4Y78 - chains O and U of the 34 polymer chains in the assembly; structure by X-ray diffraction, 2.80 A resolution.

== Chain O ==
Name: Proteasome subunit alpha type-2
Source organism: Saccharomyces cerevisiae (strain ATCC 204508 / S288c)
Notes: EC 3.4.25.1
Reference sequence: P23639 (PSA2_YEAST); numbering as in UniProt (aligned over 1-250)
Sequence (250 residues; row label = number of the first residue in the row):
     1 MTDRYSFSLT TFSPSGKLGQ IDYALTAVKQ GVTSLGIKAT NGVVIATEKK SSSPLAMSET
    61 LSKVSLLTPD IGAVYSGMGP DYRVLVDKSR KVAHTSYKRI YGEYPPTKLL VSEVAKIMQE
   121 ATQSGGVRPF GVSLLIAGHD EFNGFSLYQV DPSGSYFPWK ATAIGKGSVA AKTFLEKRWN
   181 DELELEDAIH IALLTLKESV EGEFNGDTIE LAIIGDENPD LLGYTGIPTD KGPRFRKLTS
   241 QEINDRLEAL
Swiss-Prot annotation at these positions:
  - cross-link: Lys108 (Glycyl lysine isopeptide (Lys-Gly) (interchain with G-Cter in ubiquitin))

== Chain U ==
Name: Proteasome subunit alpha type-1
Source organism: Saccharomyces cerevisiae (strain ATCC 204508 / S288c)
Notes: EC 3.4.25.1
Reference sequence: P21243 (PSA1_YEAST); residues -8 to 243 here correspond to UniProt positions 1-252 (UniProt number = residue number + 9)
Sequence (252 residues; numbered -8 to 243; the number before each row is that of its first residue; numbers below 1 keep their minus sign (Met-8 is residue -8)):
    -8 MSGAAAASAA GYDRHITIFS PEGRLYQVEY AFKATNQTNI NSLAVRGKDC TVVISQKKVP
    52 DKLLDPTTVS YIFCISRTIG MVVNGPIPDA RNAALRAKAE AAEFRYKYGY DMPCDVLAKR
   112 MANLSQIYTQ RAYMRPLGVI LTFVSVDEEL GPSIYKTDPA GYYVGYKATA TGPKQQEITT
   172 NLENHFKKSK IDHINEESWE KVVEFAITHM IDALGTEFSK NDLEVGVATK DKFFTLSAEN
   232 IEERLVAIAE QD
Not modelled in the structure: -8 to 1, 243

== Interface between chain O and chain U ==
Residue-residue contacts (66):
  Asp3(O) - Tyr124(U)
  Tyr5(O) - Ile7(U)
  Tyr5(O) - Ala123(U)  hydrophobic
  Tyr5(O) - Tyr124(U)  hydrophobic
  Leu9(O) - Ile9(U)  hydrophobic
  Leu9(O) - Ala123(U)  hydrophobic
  Gln20(O) - Ile9(U)
  Gln20(O) - Phe10(U)  hydrogen bond (side chain-backbone)
  Tyr23(O) - Phe10(U)
  Tyr23(O) - Ser11(U)
  Tyr23(O) - Pro12(U)  hydrophobic
  Tyr23(O) - Gly14(U)
  Ala24(O) - Phe10(U)  hydrophobic
  Thr26(O) - Pro12(U)
  Thr26(O) - Glu13(U)
  Ala27(O) - Gly14(U)
  Ser52(O) - Tyr153(U)  hydrogen bond
  Ser53(O) - Thr170(U)
  Pro54(O) - Lys158(U)
  Pro54(O) - Glu174(U)
  Leu55(O) - Tyr157(U)
  Leu55(O) - Lys158(U)  hydrogen bond (backbone-backbone)
  Leu55(O) - Ala159(U)
  Leu55(O) - Thr170(U)
  Leu55(O) - Leu173(U)  hydrophobic
  Leu55(O) - Phe177(U)  hydrophobic
  Ala56(O) - Gly156(U)
  Ala56(O) - Tyr157(U)  hydrophobic
  Met57(O) - Arg37(U)
  Met57(O) - Val155(U)
  Met57(O) - Gly156(U)  hydrogen bond (backbone-backbone)
  Met57(O) - Tyr157(U)
  Met57(O) - Lys158(U)
  Thr60(O) - Tyr146(U)
  Thr60(O) - Val155(U)
  Thr60(O) - Gly156(U)  hydrogen bond (side chain-backbone)
  Leu61(O) - Tyr153(U)  hydrophobic
  Leu61(O) - Tyr154(U)
  Leu61(O) - Val155(U)  hydrophobic
  Met78(O) - Phe10(U)  hydrophobic
  Met78(O) - Leu16(U)  hydrophobic
  Pro80(O) - Gln117(U)
  Pro80(O) - Ala151(U)
  Pro80(O) - Gly152(U)
  Pro80(O) - Tyr153(U)
  Asp81(O) - Gln117(U)
  Arg83(O) - Ala113(U)  hydrogen bond (side chain-backbone)
  Arg83(O) - Asn114(U)
  Arg83(O) - Gly152(U)  hydrogen bond (side chain-backbone)
  Arg83(O) - Tyr154(U)
  Val84(O) - Asn114(U)
  Val84(O) - Gln117(U)
  Asp87(O) - Lys110(U)  salt bridge
  Asp87(O) - Asn114(U)
  Gly126(O) - Arg122(U)
  Gly126(O) - Ala123(U)  hydrogen bond (backbone-backbone)
  Val127(O) - Gln121(U)
  Val127(O) - Arg122(U)
  Arg128(O) - Thr8(U)
  Arg128(O) - Phe10(U)
  Arg128(O) - Leu16(U)
  Arg128(O) - Thr120(U)  hydrogen bond (side chain-backbone)
  Arg128(O) - Gln121(U)  hydrogen bond (backbone-backbone)
  Pro129(O) - Phe10(U)
  Phe130(O) - Gln121(U)
  Gly131(O) - Phe10(U)
Also at the interface, not in a pair above, chain O (30 interface residues in all): Thr2, Ala121
Also at the interface, not in a pair above, chain U (34 interface residues in all): Thr160

== Summary ==
Chain O and chain U form an interface of 30 and 34 residues respectively; the contacts include 10 hydrogen
bonds and 1 salt bridge. Among the polar pairs are Asp87(O)-Lys110(U), Gln20(O)-Phe10(U) and
Ser52(O)-Tyr153(U).
Chain O is Proteasome subunit alpha type-2 and chain U is Proteasome subunit alpha type-1, both from
Saccharomyces cerevisiae (strain ATCC 204508 / S288c); the structure, Yeast 20S proteasome in complex with
Ac-LAD-ep, was determined by X-ray diffraction, deposited together with 4Y69, 4Y6A, 4Y6V, 4Y6Z, 4Y70, 4Y74 and
34 further entries.
